8H58 - chains B and D of the 4 polymer chains in the assembly; structure by X-ray diffraction, 2.64 A resolution.

Chain B (and D):
Protein: HTH-type transcriptional regulator YhaJ
From: Escherichia coli K-12
Notes: chain D of this document is another copy of the same molecule, construct and numbering; everything in this record applies to it too
UniProtKB: P67661 (YHAJ_ECO57); residues 96-298 here = UniProt positions 96-298
Amino-acid sequence (207 residues; each row starts with the number of its first residue):
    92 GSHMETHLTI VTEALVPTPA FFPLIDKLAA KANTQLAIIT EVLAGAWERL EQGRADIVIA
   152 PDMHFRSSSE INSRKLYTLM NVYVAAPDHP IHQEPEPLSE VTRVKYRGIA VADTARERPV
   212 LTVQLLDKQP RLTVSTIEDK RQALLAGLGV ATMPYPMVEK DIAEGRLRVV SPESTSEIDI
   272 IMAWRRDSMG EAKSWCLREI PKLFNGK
Not modelled in the structure: 92-93, 298
Sequence notes: expression tag (92-95)
Bound ions: Na+ site 1: T109 (shared with 1 residue of chain A); Na+ site 2: D230 (shared with 2 residues of chain A)
Reported in the primary citation:
  - contacts within the chain: M154-L212 (hydrophobic contact), T213-S267
  - self-association interface (contacts with another copy of this molecule): L223
  - mutagenesis - E104A, L223N, K231A: decreased signaling

Interface between chain B and chain D:
Contacting residue pairs - 28 pairs, chain B then chain D:
  H94(B) - E161(D)
  M95(B) - S159(D)
  M95(B) - E161(D)
  M95(B) - R276(D)  hydrogen bond
  E96(B) - E142(D)
  E96(B) - Q143(D)
  E96(B) - G144(D)
  H98(B) - Q143(D)  hydrogen bond (side chain-backbone)
  H98(B) - R145(D)
  E142(B) - M95(D)
  E142(B) - E96(D)
  Q143(B) - E96(D)
  Q143(B) - H98(D)  hydrogen bond (backbone-side chain)
  E161(B) - H94(D)
  E161(B) - M95(D)  hydrogen bond (side chain-backbone)
  I162(B) - M95(D)  hydrophobic
  R276(B) - H94(D)  hydrogen bond (side chain-backbone)
  R276(B) - M95(D)
  R276(B) - E96(D)  hydrogen bond (side chain-backbone)
  R276(B) - T97(D)  hydrogen bond
  D278(B) - H94(D)
  D278(B) - G281(D)
  D278(B) - E282(D)
  S279(B) - M280(D)
  M280(B) - S279(D)
  M280(B) - M280(D)  hydrogen bond (backbone-backbone)
  G281(B) - D278(D)
  E282(B) - D278(D)  hydrogen bond (backbone-backbone)
Interface residues without a listed pair, chain B (16 interface residues in all): G144, S159
Interface residues without a listed pair, chain D (18 interface residues in all): I162

Overview:
16 residues of chain B and 18 residues of chain D are in contact; the contacts include 9 hydrogen bonds. Polar
contacts include M95(B)-R276(D), H98(B)-Q143(D) and E161(B)-M95(D). From the paper: E104A, L223N and K231A of
chain B reduce signaling; a self-association interface involving L223(B).
Chain B and chain D are both HTH-type transcriptional regulator YhaJ (Escherichia coli K-12); the structure,
Crystal structure of YhaJ effector binding domain, was determined by X-ray diffraction.
